PDB entry 4I3Q | X-ray diffraction, 2.60 A resolution | chain A

# Chain A
Protein: Cytochrome P450 3A4
Source organism: Homo sapiens
Notes: EC 1.14.13.-, 1.14.13.157, 1.14.13.32, 1.14.13.67, 1.14.13.97; engineered mutation(s): residues 3-22 deleted
UniProtKB: P08684 (CP3A4_HUMAN); aligned to UniProt positions 1-483 over residues 21-503 (the alignment contains insertions or deletions, so no single offset holds)
Chain sequence (487 residues; each row starts with the number of its first residue):
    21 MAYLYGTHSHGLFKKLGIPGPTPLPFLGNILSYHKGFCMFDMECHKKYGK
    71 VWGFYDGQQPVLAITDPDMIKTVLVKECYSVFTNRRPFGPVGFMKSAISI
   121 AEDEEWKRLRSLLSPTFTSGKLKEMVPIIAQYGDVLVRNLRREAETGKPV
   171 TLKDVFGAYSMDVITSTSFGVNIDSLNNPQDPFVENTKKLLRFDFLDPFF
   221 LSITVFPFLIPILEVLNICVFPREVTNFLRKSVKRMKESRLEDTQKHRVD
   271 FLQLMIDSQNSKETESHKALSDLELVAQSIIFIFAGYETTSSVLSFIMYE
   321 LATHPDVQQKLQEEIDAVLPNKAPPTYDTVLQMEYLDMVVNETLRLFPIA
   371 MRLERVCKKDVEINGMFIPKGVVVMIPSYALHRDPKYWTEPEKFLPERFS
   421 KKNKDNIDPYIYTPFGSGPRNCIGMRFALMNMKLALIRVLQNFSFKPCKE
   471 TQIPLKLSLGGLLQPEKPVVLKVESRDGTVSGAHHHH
Unresolved in the structure: 21-27, 282-286, 498-507
Differences from the reference sequence: expression tag (504-507)
Ion coordination: heme Fe near Cys442 (its only coordinating residue here)
Small-molecule neighbours: heme (HEM): Arg105, Ile118, Ser119, Trp126, Arg130, Phe137, Phe302, Ala305, Gly306, Thr309, Thr310, Val313, Leu364, Ile369, Ala370, Leu373, Arg375, Pro434, Phe435, Gly436, Ser437, Arg440, Asn441, Cys442, Ile443, Gly444, Phe447, Ala448, Met452
From the paper describing this entry:
  - conformationally variable residues (order/disorder transition): Arg212
  - mutagenesis - S119A: decreased binding to ritonavir
  - mutagenesis - S119A: increased stability in response to ritonavir-bound

# In short
Ligands of chain A: heme. From the paper: S119A reduces binding to ritonavir; conformational variability at
Arg212.
Chain A is Cytochrome P450 3A4 (Homo sapiens); the structure, Crystal structure of human CYP3A4 coordinated to
a water molecule, was determined by X-ray diffraction, deposited together with 4I4G and 4I4H.
